8XIQ - chains C and D of the 6 polymer chains in the assembly; structure by electron microscopy, 2.71 A resolution.

== Chain C ==
Molecule: Guanine nucleotide-binding protein G(I)/G(S)/G(T) subunit beta-1
From: Homo sapiens
UniProt: P62873 (GBB1_HUMAN); residues 7-345 here correspond to UniProt positions 2-340 (UniProt number = residue number - 5)
Chain sequence (369 residues; each row starts with the number of its first residue):
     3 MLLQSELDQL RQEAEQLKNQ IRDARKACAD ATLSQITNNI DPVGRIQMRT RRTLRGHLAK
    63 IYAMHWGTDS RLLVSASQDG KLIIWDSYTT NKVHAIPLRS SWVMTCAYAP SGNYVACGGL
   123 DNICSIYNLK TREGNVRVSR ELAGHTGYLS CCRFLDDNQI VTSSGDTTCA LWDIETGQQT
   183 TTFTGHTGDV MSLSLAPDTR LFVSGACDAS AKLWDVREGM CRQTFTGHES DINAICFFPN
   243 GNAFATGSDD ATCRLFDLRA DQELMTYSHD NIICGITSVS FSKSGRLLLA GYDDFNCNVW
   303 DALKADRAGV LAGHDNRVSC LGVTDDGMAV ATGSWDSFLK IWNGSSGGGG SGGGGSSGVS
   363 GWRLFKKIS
Disordered / not traced: 3-10, 346-371
Differences from the reference sequence: initiating methionine (3); expression tag (4-6, 346-371)
Curated features (UniProtKB/Swiss-Prot):
  - modified residue: Ser7 (N-acetylserine), His271 (Phosphohistidine)

== Chain D ==
Molecule: nanobody Nb35
From: Lama glama
Notes: antibody fragment or engineered binder
Chain sequence (156 residues; numbered -19 to 136; the number before each row is that of its first residue; numbers below 1 keep their minus sign (Met-19 is residue -19)):
   -19 MKYLLPTAAA GLLLLAAQPA MAQVQLQESG GGLVQPGGSL RLSCAASGFT FSNYKMNWVR
    41 QAPGKGLEWV SDISQSGASI SYTGSVKGRF TISRDNAKNT LYLQMNSLKP EDTAVYYCAR
   101 CPAPFTRDCF DVTSTTYAYR GQGTQVTVSS HHHHHH
Disordered / not traced: -19 to 2, 128-136

== Interface between chain C and chain D ==
Pairs across the interface - 18 pairs, chain C then chain D:
  Lys20(C) with Gln3(D)
  Cys209(C) with Tyr119(D), hydrogen bond (backbone-side chain)
  Asp210(C) with Ala118(D)
  Ala211(C) with Tyr119(D)
  Glu231(C) with Gly28(D); Phe29(D); Thr30(D); Tyr34(D); Arg100(D), hydrogen bond (backbone-side chain); Tyr119(D)
  Ser232(C) with Pro102(D), hydrogen bond (side chain-backbone); Tyr119(D), hydrogen bond (backbone-side chain)
  Asp233(C) with Pro102(D); Tyr119(D), hydrogen bond
  Asp251(C) with Pro104(D)
  Asp252(C) with Tyr34(D); Pro104(D)
  Ile275(C) with Phe105(D), hydrophobic
Other interface residues (no listed pair), chain C (14 interface residues in all): Arg13, Thr189, Thr228, His230
Other interface residues (no listed pair), chain D (15 interface residues in all): Val4, Ala103, Thr116, Gln122

== Overview ==
Chain C and chain D form an interface of 14 and 15 residues respectively; the contacts include 5 hydrogen
bonds. Polar contacts include Cys209(C)-Tyr119(D), Glu231(C)-Arg100(D) and Ser232(C)-Pro102(D).
Here chain C is Guanine nucleotide-binding protein G(I)/G(S)/G(T) subunit beta-1 (Homo sapiens) and chain D is
nanobody Nb35 (Lama glama). Entry 8XIQ (Structure of L796778-SSTR3 G protein complex) was determined by
electron microscopy, deposited together with 8XIO, 8XIP and 8XIR.
